3MBW - chains A and B; structure by X-ray diffraction, 2.81 A resolution.

[Chain A]
Molecule: Ephrin type-A receptor 2
Source organism: Homo sapiens
Notes: EC 2.7.10.1
Reference sequence: P29317 (EPHA2_HUMAN); residues 23-326 here = UniProt positions 23-326
Amino-acid sequence (330 residues; each row starts with the number of its first residue; numbers below 1 keep their minus sign (Ala-3 is residue -3)):
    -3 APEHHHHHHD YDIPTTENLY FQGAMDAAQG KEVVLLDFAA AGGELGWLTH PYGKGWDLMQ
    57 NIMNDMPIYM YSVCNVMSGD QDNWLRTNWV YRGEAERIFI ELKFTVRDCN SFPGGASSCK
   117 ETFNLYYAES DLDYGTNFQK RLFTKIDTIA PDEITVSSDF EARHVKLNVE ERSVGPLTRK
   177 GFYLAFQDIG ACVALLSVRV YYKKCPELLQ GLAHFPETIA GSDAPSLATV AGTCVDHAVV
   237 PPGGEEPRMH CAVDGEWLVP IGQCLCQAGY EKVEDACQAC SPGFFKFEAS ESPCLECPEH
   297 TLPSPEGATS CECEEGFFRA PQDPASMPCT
Unresolved in the structure: -3 to 24, 268-270, 297-302, 311-314, 319-320, 326
Sequence notes: expression tag (-3 to 22)
Cystine bridges: Cys70-Cys188, Cys105-Cys115, Cys201-Cys247, Cys230-Cys260, Cys262-Cys273, Cys276-Cys290, Cys293-Cys307, Cys309-Cys325
From the paper describing this entry:
  - mutagenesis - L223R, L223R/L254R, L223R/L254R/V255R: decreased signaling in response to preclustered ephrin-A5
  - mutagenesis - L223R/L254R/V255R: unchanged expression

[Chain B]
Molecule: Ephrin-A1
Source organism: Homo sapiens
Reference sequence: P20827 (EFNA1_HUMAN); residue numbers follow UniProt; this construct covers 17-171
Amino-acid sequence (181 residues; numbered -9 to 171; the number before each row is that of its first residue; numbers below 1 keep their minus sign (Ala-9 is residue -9)):
    -9 APEHHHHHHD YDIPTTENLY FQGAMDAADR HTVFWNSSNP KFRNEDYTIH VQLNDYVDII
    51 CPHYEDHSVA DAAMEQYILY LVEHEEYQLC QPQSKDQVRW QCNRPSAKHG PEKLSEKFQR
   111 FTPFTLGKEF KEGHSYYYIS KPIHQHEDRC LRLKVTVSGK ITHSPQAHVN PQEKRLAADD
   171 P
Unresolved in the structure: -9 to 18, 56-58, 149-171
Sequence notes: expression tag (-9 to 16)
Cystine bridges: Cys51-Cys92, Cys80-Cys140
Covalently attached groups: N-acetylglucosamine (NAG) linked to Asn26
Curated features (UniProtKB/Swiss-Prot):
  - glycosylation: Asn26 (N-linked (GlcNAc...) asparagine)

[How chain A and chain B interact]
Residue-residue contacts (44; chain A residue first):
  Asp53(A) - Tyr46(B)  hydrogen bond
  Asp53(A) - Lys107(B)  salt bridge
  Met55(A) - Gln109(B)
  Gln56(A) - Arg89(B)  hydrogen bond (backbone-side chain)
  Gln56(A) - Trp90(B)
  Gln56(A) - Lys103(B)  hydrogen bond (side chain-backbone)
  Gln56(A) - Leu104(B)
  Gln56(A) - Ser105(B)  hydrogen bond (side chain-backbone)
  Asn57(A) - Arg89(B)
  Asn57(A) - Trp90(B)
  Asn57(A) - Phe114(B)
  Asn57(A) - Gly117(B)
  Ile58(A) - Val88(B)  hydrophobic
  Ile58(A) - Arg89(B)
  Ile58(A) - Leu116(B)
  Pro63(A) - Trp90(B)  hydrophobic
  Ile64(A) - Trp90(B)
  Tyr65(A) - Trp90(B)
  Tyr65(A) - Glu102(B)
  Met66(A) - Phe114(B)  hydrophobic
  Ser68(A) - Pro113(B)
  Val69(A) - Pro113(B)
  Cys70(A) - Phe111(B)  hydrophobic
  Met73(A) - Phe111(B)  hydrophobic
  Thr101(A) - Pro113(B)  hydrogen bond (side chain-backbone)
  Arg103(A) - Phe111(B)
  Arg103(A) - Thr112(B)
  Arg103(A) - Glu119(B)  salt bridge
  Thr151(A) - Thr115(B)
  Asp155(A) - Thr115(B)
  Phe156(A) - Thr112(B)
  Phe156(A) - Phe114(B)
  Phe156(A) - Thr115(B)
  Phe156(A) - Glu119(B)
  Arg159(A) - Leu116(B)
  His160(A) - Thr115(B)  hydrogen bond (backbone-side chain)
  Val161(A) - Phe114(B)  hydrophobic
  Val161(A) - Thr115(B)
  Val161(A) - Leu116(B)  hydrophobic
  Cys188(A) - Thr112(B)
  Cys188(A) - Pro113(B)
  Val189(A) - Pro113(B)
  Ala190(A) - Pro113(B)
  Leu192(A) - Phe114(B)  hydrophobic
Other interface residues (no listed pair), chain A (28 interface residues in all): Glu40, Met59, Pro109
Other interface residues (no listed pair), chain B (22 interface residues in all): Asp86, Gln91, Arg94, His99

[Overview]
The interface between chain A and chain B involves 28 residues on one side and 22 on the other; the contacts
include 6 hydrogen bonds and 2 salt bridges. Polar pairs include Asp53(A)-Lys107(B), Arg103(A)-Glu119(B) and
Asp53(A)-Tyr46(B). The paper reports that L223R, L223R/L254R and L223R/L254R/V255R of chain A reduce signaling
in response to preclustered ephrin-A5; L223R/L254R/V255R of chain A leave expression unchanged.
Chain A is Ephrin type-A receptor 2 and chain B is Ephrin-A1, both from Homo sapiens; the structure, Crystal
structure of the human ephrin A2 LBD and CRD domains in complex with ephrin A1, was determined by X-ray
diffraction together with 3MX0, 3FL7, 3CZU and 3C8X from the same study.
